PDB entry 3CDK | X-ray diffraction, 2.59 A resolution | chains A and B of the 4 polymer chains in the assembly

[Chain A]
Molecule: Succinyl-CoA:3-ketoacid-coenzyme A transferase subunit A
From: Bacillus subtilis
Notes: EC 2.8.3.5
Reference sequence: P42315 (SCOA_BACSU); residues 3-240 here correspond to UniProt positions 1-238 (UniProt number = residue number - 2)
Sequence (241 residues; row label = number of the first residue in the row; numbering starts at 0):
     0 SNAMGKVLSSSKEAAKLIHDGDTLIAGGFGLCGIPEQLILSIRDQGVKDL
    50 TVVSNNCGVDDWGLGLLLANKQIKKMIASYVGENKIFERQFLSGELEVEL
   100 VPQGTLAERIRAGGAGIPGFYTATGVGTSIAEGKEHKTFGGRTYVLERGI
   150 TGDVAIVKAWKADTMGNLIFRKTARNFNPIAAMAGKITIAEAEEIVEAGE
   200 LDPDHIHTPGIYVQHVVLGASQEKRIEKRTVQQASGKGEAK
Disordered / not traced: 0-3, 233-240
Sequence notes: expression tag (0-2)
UniProt features mapped onto this chain:
  - binding site (CoA): Gly26 to Gly32

[Chain B]
Molecule: Succinyl-CoA:3-ketoacid-coenzyme A transferase subunit B
From: Bacillus subtilis
Notes: EC 2.8.3.5
Reference sequence: P42316 (SCOB_BACSU); numbering as in UniProt (aligned over 1-216)
Sequence (219 residues; numbered -2 to 216; the number before each row is that of its first residue; numbers below 1 keep their minus sign (Ser-2 is residue -2)):
    -2 SNAMKEARKRMVKRAVQEIKDGMNVNLGIGMPTLVANEIPDGVHVMLQSE
    48 NGLLGIGPYPLEGTEDADLINAGKETITEVTGASYFDSAESFAMIRGGHI
    98 DLAILGGMEVSEQGDLANWMIPGKMVKGMGGAMDLVNGAKRIVVIMEHVN
   148 KHGESKVKKTCSLPLTGQKVVHRLITDLAVFDFVNGRMTLTELQDGVTIE
   198 EVYEKTEADFAVSQSVLNS
Disordered / not traced: -2 to 0, 122, 214-216
Sequence notes: expression tag (-2 to 0)
UniProt features mapped onto this chain:
  - active site: Glu47

[Interface between chain A and chain B]
Residue-residue contacts (99):
  Phe28(A) with Asn48(B); Ile67(B); Asn68(B); Ala69(B); Lys71(B)
  Cys31(A) with Ala64(B), hydrogen bond (side chain-backbone); Asp65(B); Ile67(B), hydrophobic
  Asn55(A) with Lys71(B)
  Ser78(A) with Gly125(B); Met126(B), hydrogen bond (backbone-backbone); Gly127(B), hydrogen bond (backbone-backbone)
  Tyr79(A) with Lys71(B); Lys124(B); Gly125(B)
  Val80(A) with Val123(B); Lys124(B), hydrogen bond (backbone-backbone)
  Gly81(A) with Lys124(B), hydrogen bond (backbone-side chain)
  Glu87(A) with Val123(B)
  Leu99(A) with Val123(B), hydrophobic
  Val100(A) with Met126(B)
  Pro101(A) with Met126(B); Gly127(B); Met130(B), hydrophobic; Asp131(B)
  Gln102(A) with Glu47(B); Phe89(B); Gly127(B), hydrogen bond (backbone-backbone); Gly128(B), hydrogen bond (side chain-backbone); Asp131(B)
  Gly103(A) with Phe89(B); Arg93(B), hydrogen bond (backbone-side chain); Asp131(B), hydrogen bond (backbone-side chain)
  Thr104(A) with Asp131(B)
  Ala106(A) with Ser85(B); Ala86(B)
  Glu107(A) with Ala86(B); Arg93(B)
  Thr121(A) with Arg93(B), hydrogen bond
  Ala122(A) with Asn134(B)
  Thr123(A) with Met130(B); Asp131(B), hydrogen bond; Asn134(B)
  Gly124(A) with Asn134(B)
  Gly126(A) with Leu162(B); Gln165(B)
  Thr127(A) with Met130(B); Leu162(B), hydrogen bond (side chain-backbone); Thr163(B)
  Ile129(A) with Met126(B), hydrophobic
  Arg141(A) with Asn134(B), hydrogen bond (side chain-backbone)
  Arg170(A) with Asp63(B), salt bridge; Asp65(B), salt bridge
  Lys171(A) with Asp63(B); Asp65(B); Leu66(B); Glu76(B), salt bridge; Tyr82(B)
  Thr172(A) with Asn48(B); Leu50(B); Asp65(B), hydrogen bond (side chain-backbone); Leu66(B); Ile67(B), hydrogen bond (side chain-backbone); Tyr82(B)
  Ala173(A) with Asp65(B), hydrogen bond (backbone-backbone)
  Arg174(A) with Tyr82(B); Phe83(B); Asp84(B)
  Asn175(A) with Asn48(B); Asp84(B); Ser85(B), hydrogen bond (backbone-backbone)
  Phe176(A) with Ser85(B), hydrogen bond (backbone-side chain)
  Pro178(A) with Asp84(B)
  Ile179(A) with Asp84(B); Ala86(B), hydrophobic
  Lys223(A) with Ala64(B); Asp65(B), salt bridge
  Ile225(A) with Ala64(B), hydrophobic
  Glu226(A) with Lys71(B)
  Lys227(A) with Gly70(B); Lys71(B); Glu72(B); Thr73(B), hydrogen bond (backbone-backbone)
  Arg228(A) with Glu62(B), salt bridge
  Thr229(A) with Tyr56(B); Pro57(B); Glu72(B); Thr73(B), hydrogen bond (side chain-backbone)
  Val230(A) with Tyr56(B), hydrophobic; Pro57(B); Glu59(B); Glu62(B)
  Gln231(A) with Pro55(B); Tyr56(B), hydrogen bond (side chain-backbone); Pro57(B), hydrogen bond (backbone-backbone); Leu58(B); Glu59(B), hydrogen bond (backbone-backbone)
  Gln232(A) with Leu58(B); Glu59(B), hydrogen bond
Other interface residues (no listed pair), chain A (49 interface residues in all): Gly29, Glu82, Phe90, Arg110, Val125, Ser128, Glu192
Other interface residues (no listed pair), chain B (43 interface residues in all): Gly49, Trp116, Gly164

[Summary]
49 residues of chain A face 43 of chain B across their interface, with 24 hydrogen bonds and 5 salt bridges.
Among the polar pairs are Arg170(A)-Asp63(B), Arg170(A)-Asp65(B) and Lys171(A)-Glu76(B). From UniProt: 7
CoA-binding residues on chain A; active-site residue Glu47(B) on chain B.
Here chain A is Succinyl-CoA:3-ketoacid-coenzyme A transferase subunit A and chain B is
Succinyl-CoA:3-ketoacid-coenzyme A transferase subunit B, both from Bacillus subtilis. Entry 3CDK (Crystal
structure of the co-expressed succinyl-CoA transferase A and B complex from Bacillus subtilis) was determined
by X-ray diffraction.
